Entry 4QW1 (X-ray diffraction, 2.90 A resolution); this record covers chains A and B of the 28 polymer chains in the assembly.

[Chain A]
Name: Proteasome subunit alpha type-2
Organism: Saccharomyces cerevisiae
Notes: EC 3.4.25.1; engineered mutation(s): A50V
Reference sequence: P23639 (PSA2_YEAST); residue numbers follow UniProt; this construct covers 1-250
Chain sequence (250 residues; row label = number of the first residue in the row):
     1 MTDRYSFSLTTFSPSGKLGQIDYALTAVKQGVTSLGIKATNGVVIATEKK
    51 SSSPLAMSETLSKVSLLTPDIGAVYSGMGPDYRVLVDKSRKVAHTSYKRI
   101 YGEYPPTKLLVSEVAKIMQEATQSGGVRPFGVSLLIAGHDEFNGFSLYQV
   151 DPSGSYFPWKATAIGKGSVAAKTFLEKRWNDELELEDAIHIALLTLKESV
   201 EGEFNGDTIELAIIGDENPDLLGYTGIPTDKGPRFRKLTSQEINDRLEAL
Swiss-Prot annotation at these positions:
  - cross-link: Lys108 (Glycyl lysine isopeptide (Lys-Gly) (interchain with G-Cter in ubiquitin))

[Chain B]
Name: Proteasome subunit alpha type-3
Organism: Saccharomyces cerevisiae
Notes: EC 3.4.25.1
Reference sequence: P23638 (PSA3_YEAST); residues 0-257 here correspond to UniProt positions 1-258 (UniProt number = residue number + 1)
Chain sequence (258 residues; each row starts with the number of its first residue; numbering starts at 0):
     0 MGSRRYDSRTTIFSPEGRLYQVEYALESISHAGTAIGIMASDGIVLAAER
    50 KVTSTLLEQDTSTEKLYKLNDKIAVAVAGLTADAEILINTARIHAQNYLK
   100 TYNEDIPVEILVRRLSDIKQGYTQHGGLRPFGVSFIYAGYDDRYGYQLYT
   150 SNPSGNYTGWKAISVGANTSAAQTLLQMDYKDDMKVDDAIELALKTLSKT
   200 TDSSALTYDRLEFATIRKGANDGEVYQKIFKPQEIKDILVKTGITKKDED
   250 EEADEDMK
Disordered / not traced: 0, 245-257
Swiss-Prot annotation at these positions:
  - cross-link (Glycyl lysine isopeptide (Lys-Gly)): Lys99 (interchain with G-Cter in ubiquitin), Lys198 (interchain with G-Cter in ubiquitin), Lys230 (interchain with G-Cter in ubiquitin)

[How chain A and chain B interact]
Pairs across the interface (62; chain A residue first):
  Arg4(A) - Ser2(B)  hydrogen bond (backbone-side chain)
  Tyr5(A) - Ser2(B)
  Tyr5(A) - Tyr5(B)
  Ser6(A) - Gly125(B)
  Ser6(A) - Leu127(B)
  Phe7(A) - Ser2(B)
  Phe7(A) - Tyr5(B)
  Phe7(A) - Asp6(B)
  Phe7(A) - Gly126(B)
  Ser8(A) - Gly126(B)  hydrogen bond (backbone-backbone)
  Ser8(A) - Leu127(B)
  Ser8(A) - Arg128(B)  hydrogen bond (side chain-backbone)
  Thr10(A) - Arg128(B)
  Thr11(A) - Ser7(B)
  Thr11(A) - Thr9(B)
  Thr11(A) - Gln20(B)
  Phe12(A) - Gln20(B)
  Phe12(A) - Tyr23(B)
  Phe12(A) - Leu79(B)  hydrophobic
  Phe12(A) - Arg128(B)
  Phe12(A) - Pro129(B)
  Phe12(A) - Gly131(B)
  Ser13(A) - Tyr23(B)
  Pro14(A) - Tyr23(B)  hydrophobic
  Pro14(A) - Glu26(B)
  Ser15(A) - Glu26(B)
  Ser15(A) - His30(B)
  Gly16(A) - Tyr23(B)
  Gly16(A) - Ser27(B)  hydrogen bond (backbone-side chain)
  Lys38(A) - Glu57(B)  salt bridge
  Ser112(A) - Glu84(B)
  Lys116(A) - Ile85(B)
  Gln119(A) - Ala81(B)
  Gln119(A) - Asp82(B)  hydrogen bond
  Gln119(A) - Ile85(B)
  Gln119(A) - Arg128(B)
  Thr122(A) - Arg128(B)  hydrogen bond (backbone-side chain)
  Gln123(A) - Tyr121(B)
  Gln123(A) - Leu127(B)
  Gln123(A) - Arg128(B)  hydrogen bond (side chain-backbone)
  Gln123(A) - Phe130(B)
  Gly125(A) - Leu127(B)
  Ser153(A) - Ala81(B)
  Gly154(A) - Ala81(B)
  Ser155(A) - Ala81(B)
  Tyr156(A) - Glu84(B)  hydrogen bond
  Pro158(A) - Leu56(B)
  Pro158(A) - Glu57(B)  hydrogen bond (backbone-backbone)
  Pro158(A) - Thr60(B)
  Pro158(A) - Ser61(B)
  Trp159(A) - Ser53(B)
  Trp159(A) - Leu55(B)
  Trp159(A) - Leu56(B)
  Lys160(A) - Thr54(B)
  Lys160(A) - Leu55(B)  hydrogen bond (backbone-backbone)
  Lys160(A) - Leu56(B)
  Lys160(A) - Glu57(B)
  Ala161(A) - Leu55(B)
  Leu175(A) - Leu55(B)  hydrophobic
  Glu176(A) - Ser53(B)
  Glu176(A) - Thr54(B)
  Glu176(A) - Leu55(B)
Also at the interface, not in a pair above, chain A (35 interface residues in all): Leu18, Ser124, Tyr148, Phe157, Lys172, Trp179
Also at the interface, not in a pair above, chain B (32 interface residues in all): Ala24, Thr80

[Overview]
35 residues of chain A face 32 of chain B across their interface; the contacts include 10 hydrogen bonds and 1
salt bridge. Polar pairs include Lys38(A)-Glu57(B), Arg4(A)-Ser2(B) and Ser8(A)-Arg128(B).
Chain A is Proteasome subunit alpha type-2 and chain B is Proteasome subunit alpha type-3, both from
Saccharomyces cerevisiae; the structure, yCP beta5-A50V mutant in complex with bortezomib, was determined by
X-ray diffraction (same publication as 4QUX, 4QUY, 4QV0, 4QV1, 4QV3, 4QV4 and 42 further entries).
